6BDE - chain A; structure by X-ray diffraction, 1.64 A resolution.

== Chain A ==
Molecule: 2,4-dihydroxyhept-2-ene-1,7-dioic acid aldolase
From: Kordia algicida OT-1
UniProt: A9DSJ8 (A9DSJ8_9FLAO); residue numbers follow UniProt; this construct covers 1-179
Chain sequence (185 residues; each row starts with the number of its first residue):
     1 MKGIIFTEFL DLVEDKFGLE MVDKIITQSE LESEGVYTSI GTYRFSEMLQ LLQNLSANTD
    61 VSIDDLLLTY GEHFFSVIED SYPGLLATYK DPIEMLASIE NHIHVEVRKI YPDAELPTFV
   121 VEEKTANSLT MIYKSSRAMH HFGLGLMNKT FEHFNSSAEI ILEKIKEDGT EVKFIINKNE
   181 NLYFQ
Sequence notes: engineered mutation G71 (Ala in A9DSJ8); expression tag (180-185)
Metal / ion sites: heme Fe near H104 (its only coordinating residue here)
Residues lining bound ligands: heme (HEM): M1, K2, I5, F74, I78, Y82, L85, M95, L96, I99, I103, H104, V107, Y111, D113, A114, E115, L116, P117, F119, Y133, S135, R137, M139, F142, G143, L146, M147, T150

== Summary ==
Chain A binds heme.
Chain A is 2,4-dihydroxyhept-2-ene-1,7-dioic acid aldolase (Kordia algicida OT-1); the structure, Crystal
structure of Fe(II) unliganded H-NOX protein mutant A71G from K. algicida, was determined by X-ray
diffraction, deposited together with 6BDD.
